8IQE - chains B and C of the 4 polymer chains in the assembly; structure by X-ray diffraction, 2.17 A resolution.

== Chain B (and C) ==
Molecule: K2-VCL6 tsp
From: Klebsiella phage VLC6
Notes: chain C of this document is another copy of the same molecule, construct and numbering; everything in this record applies to it too
Amino-acid sequence (586 residues; row label = number of the first residue in the row):
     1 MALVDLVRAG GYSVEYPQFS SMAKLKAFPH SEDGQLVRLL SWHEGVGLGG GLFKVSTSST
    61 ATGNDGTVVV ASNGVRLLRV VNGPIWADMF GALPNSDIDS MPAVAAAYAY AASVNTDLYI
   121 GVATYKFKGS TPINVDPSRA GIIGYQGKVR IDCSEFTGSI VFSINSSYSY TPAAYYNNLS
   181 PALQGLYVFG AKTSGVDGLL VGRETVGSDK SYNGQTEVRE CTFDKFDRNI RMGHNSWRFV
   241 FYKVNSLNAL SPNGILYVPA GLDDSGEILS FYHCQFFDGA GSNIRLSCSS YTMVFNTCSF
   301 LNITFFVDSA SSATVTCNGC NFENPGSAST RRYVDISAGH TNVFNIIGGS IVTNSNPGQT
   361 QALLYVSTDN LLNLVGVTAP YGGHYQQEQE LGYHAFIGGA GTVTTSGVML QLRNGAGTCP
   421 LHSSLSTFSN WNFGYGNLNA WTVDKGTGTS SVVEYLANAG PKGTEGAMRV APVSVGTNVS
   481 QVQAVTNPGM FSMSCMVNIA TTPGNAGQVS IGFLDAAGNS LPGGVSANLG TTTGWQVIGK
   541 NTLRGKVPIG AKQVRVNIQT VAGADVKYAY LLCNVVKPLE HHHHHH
Not modelled in the structure: 1-15, 167-178, 207-212, 263-267, 579-586 (chain C: 1-10, 579-586)

== Chain B / chain C interface ==
Pairs across the interface (11):
  Lys192(B) - Ser208(C)
  Ala280(B) - Ser208(C)
  Ala280(B) - Asp209(C)
  Gly326(B) - Ser169(C)
  Gly326(B) - Tyr170(C)
  Gly326(B) - Thr171(C)
  Ser327(B) - Tyr170(C)
  Ala328(B) - Tyr170(C)  hydrophobic
  Ser355(B) - Tyr170(C)
  Asn356(B) - Tyr170(C)
  Pro357(B) - Tyr170(C)

== Summary ==
8 residues of chain B face 5 of chain C across their interface.
Both chains are K2-VCL6 tsp (Klebsiella phage VLC6). Entry 8IQE (Crystal structure of tetrameric K2-2 TSP) was
determined by X-ray diffraction together with 8IQ5 and 8IQ9 from the same study.
